1MG3 - chains A and E of the 8 polymer chains in the assembly; structure by X-ray diffraction, 2.40 A resolution.

Chain A (and E):
Molecule: Methylamine dehydrogenase, heavy chain
Source organism: Paracoccus denitrificans
Notes: EC 1.4.99.3; chain E of this document is another copy of the same molecule, construct and numbering; everything in this record applies to it too
Reference sequence: P29894 (DHMH_PARDE); residues -3 to 386 here correspond to UniProt positions 28-417 (UniProt number = residue number + 31)
Chain sequence (390 residues; numbered -3 to 386; the number before each row is that of its first residue; numbers below 1 keep their minus sign (Ala-3 is residue -3)):
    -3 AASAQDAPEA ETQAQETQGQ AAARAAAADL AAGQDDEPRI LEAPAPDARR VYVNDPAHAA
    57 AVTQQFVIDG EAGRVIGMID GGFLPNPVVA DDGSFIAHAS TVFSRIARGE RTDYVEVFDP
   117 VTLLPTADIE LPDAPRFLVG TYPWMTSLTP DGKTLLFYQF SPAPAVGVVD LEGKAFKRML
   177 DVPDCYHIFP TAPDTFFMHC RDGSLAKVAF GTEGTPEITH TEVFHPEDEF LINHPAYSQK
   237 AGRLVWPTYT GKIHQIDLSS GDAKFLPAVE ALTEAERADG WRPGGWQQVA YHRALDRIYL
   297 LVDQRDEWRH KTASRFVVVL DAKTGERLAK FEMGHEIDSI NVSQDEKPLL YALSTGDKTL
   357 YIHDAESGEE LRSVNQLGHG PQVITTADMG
Not modelled in the structure: -3 to 4
Sequence notes: engineered mutation Ala55 (Phe86 in P29894)
Disulfides: Cys181-Cys196

Chain A / chain E interface:
Residue-residue contacts - 20 pairs, chain A then chain E:
  Val58(A) with Val58(E), hydrophobic
  Asp76(A) with Ala103(E)
  Gly77(A) with Ile102(E)
  Gly78(A) with Ile102(E)
  Val98(A) with Ile102(E), hydrophobic
  Ser100(A) with Val98(E)
  Arg101(A) with Tyr110(E); Asp124(E), salt bridge
  Ile102(A) with Asp76(E); Gly77(E); Val98(E), hydrophobic; Tyr110(E)
  Ala103(A) with Asp76(E)
  Arg104(A) with Glu112(E), salt bridge
  Tyr110(A) with Arg101(E); Ile102(E)
  Glu112(A) with Arg104(E), salt bridge
  Pro121(A) with Arg104(E)
  Asp124(A) with Arg101(E), salt bridge
  His375(A) with His375(E)
Other interface residues (no listed pair), chain A (16 interface residues in all): Phe114
Other interface residues (no listed pair), chain E (15 interface residues in all): Gly78, Ser100, Pro121

In short:
16 residues of chain A and 15 residues of chain E are in contact; the contacts include 4 salt bridges. Polar
pairs include Arg101(A)-Asp124(E) and Arg104(A)-Glu112(E).
Chain A and chain E are both Methylamine dehydrogenase, heavy chain (Paracoccus denitrificans); the structure,
Mutation of alpha PHE55 of methylamine dehydrogenase alters the reorganization energy and electronic coupling
for its ..., was determined by X-ray diffraction together with 1MG2 from the same study.
